5MRC - chains A and D of the 78 polymer chains in the assembly; structure by electron microscopy, 3.25 A resolution.

Chain A:
Molecule: 21S ribosomal RNA
Source organism: Saccharomyces cerevisiae
Sequence (3296 nucleotides; each row starts with the number of its first residue):
     1 GUAAAAAGUAGAAUAAUAGAUUUGAAAUAUUUAUUAUAUAGAUUUAAAGA
    51 GAUAAUCAUGGAGUAUAAUAAUUAAAUUUAAUAAAUUUAAUAUAACUAUU
   101 AAUAGAAUUAGGUUACUAAUAAAUUAAUAACAAUUAAUUUUAAAACCUAA
   151 AGGUAAACCUUUAUAUUAAUAAUGUUAUUUUUUAUUAUUUUUAUAAUAAG
   201 AAUAAUUAUUAAUAAUAAUAAACUAAGUGAACUGAAACAUCUAAGUAACU
   251 UAAGGAUAAGAAAUCAACAGAGAUAUUAUGAGUAUUGGUGAGAGAAAAUA
   301 AUAAAGGUCUAAUAAGUAUUAUGUGAAAAAAAUGUAAGAAAAUAGGAUAA
   351 CAAAUUCUAAGACUAAAUACUAUUAAUAAGUAUAGUAAGUACCGUAAGGG
   401 AAAGUAUGAAAAUGAUUAUUUUAUAAGCAAUCAUGAAUAUAUUAUAUUAU
   451 AUUAAUGAUGUACCUUUUGUAUAAUGGGUCAGCAAGUAAUUAAUAUUAGU
   501 AAAACAAUAAGUUAUAAAUAAAUAGAAUAAUAUAUAUAUAUAAAAAAAUA
   551 UAUUAAAAUAUUUAAUUAAUAUUAAUUGACCCGAAAGCAAACGAUCUAAC
   601 UAUGAUAAGAUGGAUAAACGAUCGAACAGGUUGAUGUUGCAAUAUCAUCU
   651 GAUUAAUUGUGGUUAGUAGUGAAAGACAAAUCUGGUUUGCAGAUAGCUGG
   701 UUUUCUAUGAAAUAUAUGUAAGUAUAGCCUUUAUAAAUAAUAAUUAUUAU
   751 AUAAUAUUAUAUUAAUAUUAUAUAAAGAAUGGUACAGCAAUUAAUAUAUA
   801 UUAGGGAACUAUUAAAGUUUUAUUAAUAAUAUUAAAUCUCGAAAUAUUUA
   851 AUUAUAUAUAAUAAAGAGUCAGAUUAUGUGCGAUAAGGUAAAUAAUCUAA
   901 AGGGAAACAGCCCAGAUUAAGAUAUAAAGUUCCUAAUAAAUAAUAAGUGA
   951 AAUAAAUAUUAAAAUAUUAUAAUAUAAUCAGUUAAUGGGUUUGACAAUAA
  1001 CCAUUUUUUAAUGAACAUGUAACAAUGCACUGAUUUAUAAUAAAUAAAAA
  1051 AAAAUAAUAUUUAAAAUCAAAUAUAUAUAUAUUUGUUAAUAGAUAAUAUA
  1101 CGGAUCUUAAUAAUAAGAAUUAUUUAAUUCCUAAUAUGGAAUAUUAUAUU
  1151 UUUAUAAUAAAAAUAUAAAUACUGAAUAUCUAAAUAUUAUUAUUACUUUU
  1201 UUUUUAAUAAUAAUAAUAUGGUAAUAGAACAUUUAAUGAUAAUAUAUAUU
  1251 AGUUAUUAAUUAAUAUAUGUAUUAAUUAAAUAGAGAAUGCUGACAUGAGU
  1301 AACGAAAAAAAGGUAUAAACCUUUUCACCUAAAACAUAAGGUUUAACUAU
  1351 AAAAGUACGGCCCCUAAUUAAAUUAAUAAAAAUAUAAAUAUAUUUAAGAU
  1401 GGGAUAAUCUAUAUUAAUAAAAAUUUAUCUUAAAAUAUAUAUAUUAUUAA
  1451 UAAUUAUAUUAAUUAAUUAAUAAUAUAUAUAAUUAUAUUAUAUAUUAUAU
  1501 AUUUUUUAUAUAAUAUAAACUAAUAAAGAUCAGGAAAUAAUUAAUGUAUA
  1551 CCGUAAUGUAGACCGACUCAGGUAUGUAAGUAGAGAAUAUGAAGGUGAAU
  1601 UAGAUAAUUAAAGGGAAGGAACUCGGCAAAGAUAGCUCAUAAGUUAGUCA
  1651 AUAAAGAGUAAUAAGAACAAAGUUGUACAACUGUUUACUAAAAACACCGC
  1701 ACUUUGCAGAAACGAUAAGUUUAAGUAUAAGGUGUGAACUCUGCUCCAUG
  1751 CUUAAUAUAUAAAUAAAAUUAUUUAACGAUAAUUUAAUUAAAUUUAGGUA
  1801 AAUAGCAGCCUUAUUAUGAGGGUUAUAAUGUAGCGAAAUUCCUUGGCCUA
  1851 UAAUUGAGGUCCCGCAUGAAUGACGUAAUGAUACAACAACUGUCUCCCCU
  1901 UUAAGCUAAGUGAAAUUGAAAUCGUAGUGAAGAUGCUAUGUACCUUCAGC
  1951 AAGACGGAAAGACCCUAUGCAGCUUUACUGUAAUUAGAUAGAUCGAAUUA
  2001 UUGUUUAUUAUAUUCAGCAUAUUAAGUAAUCCUAUUAUUAGGUAAUCGUU
  2051 UAGAUAUUAAUGAGAUACUUAUUAUAAUAUAAUGAUAAUUCUAAUCUUAU
  2101 AAAUAAUUAUUAUUAUUAUUAUUAAUAAUAAUAAUAUGCUUUCAAGCAUA
  2151 GUGAUAAAACAUAUUUAUAUGAUAAUCACUUUACUUAAUAGAUAUAAUUC
  2201 UUAAGUAAUAUAUAAUAUAUAUUUUAUAUAUAUUAUAUAUAAUAUAAGAG
  2251 ACAAUCUCUAAUUGGUAGUUUUGAUGGGGCGUCAUUAUCAGCAAAAGUAU
  2301 CUGAAUAAGUCCAUAAAUAAAUAUAUAAAAUUAUUGAAUAAAAAAAAAAU
  2351 AAUAUAUAUUAUAUAUAUUAAUUAUAAAUUGAAAUAUGUUUAUAUAAAUU
  2401 UAUAUUUAUUGAAUAUAUUUUAGUAAUAGAUAAAAAUAUGUACAGUAAAA
  2451 UUGUAAGGAAAACAAUAAUAACUUUCUCCUCUCUCGGUGGGGGUUCACAC
  2501 CUAUUUUUAAUAGGUGUGAACCCCUCUUCGGGGUUCCGGUUCCCUUUCGG
  2551 GUCCCGGAACUUAAAUAAAAAUGGAAAGAAUUAAAUUAAUAUAAUGGUAU
  2601 AACUGUGCGAUAAUUGUAACACAAACGAGUGAAACAAGUACGUAAGUAUG
  2651 GCAUAAUGAACAAAUAACACUGAUUGUAAAGGUUAUUGAUAACGAAUAAA
  2701 AGUUACGCUAGGGAUAACAGGGUAAUAUAGCGAAAGAGUAGAUAUUGUAA
  2751 GCUAUGUUUGCCACCUCGAUGUCGACUCAACAUUUCCUCUUGGUUGUAAA
  2801 AGCUAAGAAGGGUUUGACUGUUCGUCAAUUAAAAUGUUACGUGAGUUGGG
  2851 UUAAAUACGAUGUGAAUCAGUAUGGUUCCUAUCUGCUGAAGGAAAUAUUA
  2901 UCAAAUUAAAUCUCAUUAUUAGUACGCAAGGACCAUAAUGAAUCAACCCA
  2951 UGGUGUAUCUAUUGAUAAUAAUAUAAUAUAUUUAAUAAAAAUAAUACUUU
  3001 AUUAAUAUAUUAUCUAUAUUAGUUUAUAUUUUAAUUAUAUAUUAUCAUAG
  3051 UAGAUAAGCUAAGUUGAUAAUAAAUAAAUAUUGAAUACAUAUUAAAUAUG
  3101 AAGUUGUUUUAAUAAGAUAAUUAAUCUGAUAAUUUUAUACUAAAAUUAAU
  3151 AAUUAUAGGUUUUAUAUAUUAUUUAUAAAUAAAUAUAUUAUAAUAAUAAU
  3201 AAUUAUUAUUAUUAAUAAAAAAUAUUAAUUAUAAUAUUAAUAAAAUACUA
  3251 AUUUAUCAGUUAUCUAUAUAAUAUCUAAUCUAUUAUUCUAUAUACU
Not modelled in the structure: 1-7, 80-83, 107-109, 129-131, 179-199, 554-559, 757-765, 811-815, 822, 967-1055, 1133-1136, 1153-1159, 1196-1204, 1375-1379, 1419-1422, 1441-1480, 1503-1505, 1538-1539, 2013-2077, 2101-2182, 2189-2197, 2222-2226, 2241-2242, 2277-2280, 2339-2344, 2393-2407, 2479-2572, 2715-2718, 2767-2771, 2985-3001, 3036-3039, 3179-3228, 3294-3296

Chain D:
Molecule: uL4m
Source organism: Saccharomyces cerevisiae
UniProt: P51998 (RL4P_YEAST); numbering as in UniProt (aligned over 29-280)
Amino-acid sequence (252 residues; row label = number of the first residue in the row):
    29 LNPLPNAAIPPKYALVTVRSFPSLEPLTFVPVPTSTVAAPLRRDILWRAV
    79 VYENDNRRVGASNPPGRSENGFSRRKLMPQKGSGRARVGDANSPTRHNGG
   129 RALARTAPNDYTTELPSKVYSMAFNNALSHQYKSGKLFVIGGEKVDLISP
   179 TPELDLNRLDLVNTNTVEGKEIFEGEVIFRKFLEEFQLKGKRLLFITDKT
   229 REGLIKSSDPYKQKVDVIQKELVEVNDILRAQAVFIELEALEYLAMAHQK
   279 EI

How chain A and chain D interact:
Contacting residue pairs - 128 pairs, chain A then chain D:
  A74(A) - Pro238(D)  hydrogen bond to the sugar
  A75(A) - Glu204(D)  phosphate contact
  A75(A) - Arg208(D)  salt bridge to the phosphate
  A75(A) - Pro238(D)  sugar contact
  A75(A) - Tyr239(D)  phosphate contact
  A76(A) - Arg208(D)  salt bridge to the phosphate
  A76(A) - Lys217(D)  phosphate contact
  A76(A) - Tyr239(D)  hydrogen bond to the phosphate
  A89(A) - Gln241(D)  sugar contact
  U97(A) - Asn91(D)  hydrogen bond to the sugar
  A98(A) - Val87(D)  base contact
  A98(A) - Ala89(D)  base contact
  A98(A) - Ala135(D)  sugar contact
  A98(A) - Pro136(D)  sugar contact
  U99(A) - Pro136(D)  sugar contact
  U377(A) - Val87(D)  sugar contact
  A378(A) - Val87(D)  sugar contact
  A378(A) - Ala89(D)  base contact
  A379(A) - Asn82(D)  base contact
  A379(A) - Asp83(D)  base contact
  A379(A) - Arg86(D)  hydrogen bond to the phosphate
  A379(A) - Val87(D)  hydrogen bond to the phosphate
  G380(A) - Arg86(D)  salt bridge to the phosphate
  G380(A) - Ala89(D)  sugar contact
  G380(A) - Ser90(D)  hydrogen bond to the sugar
  U383(A) - His125(D)  base contact
  A384(A) - Ser90(D)  base contact
  A384(A) - Asn91(D)  hydrogen bond to the base
  A384(A) - Pro92(D)  base contact
  A384(A) - Pro93(D)  base contact
  G399(A) - Ser101(D)  phosphate contact
  G399(A) - Arg103(D)  hydrogen bond to the sugar
  G400(A) - Phe100(D)  phosphate contact
  G400(A) - Ser101(D)  hydrogen bond to the phosphate
  A401(A) - Phe100(D)  phosphate contact
  A401(A) - Asn126(D)  phosphate contact
  A402(A) - Asn126(D)  phosphate contact
  C483(A) - Arg129(D)  phosphate contact
  A484(A) - Pro122(D)  sugar contact
  A484(A) - Thr123(D)  sugar contact
  A484(A) - Arg129(D)  salt bridge to the phosphate
  A485(A) - Arg129(D)  salt bridge to the phosphate
  A485(A) - Ala130(D)  sugar contact
  A485(A) - Leu131(D)  phosphate contact
  G486(A) - Leu131(D)  sugar contact
  U487(A) - Leu131(D)  base contact
  A488(A) - Arg133(D)  salt bridge to the phosphate
  A489(A) - Asp138(D)  phosphate contact
  A498(A) - Arg70(D)  hydrogen bond to the phosphate
  A498(A) - Asp72(D)  sugar contact
  A498(A) - Ile73(D)  sugar contact
  A498(A) - Arg76(D)  hydrogen bond to the base
  G499(A) - Arg70(D)  salt bridge to the phosphate
  G499(A) - Lys146(D)  sugar contact
  G499(A) - Val147(D)  sugar contact
  G499(A) - Met150(D)  sugar contact
  U500(A) - Lys146(D)  sugar contact
  C505(A) - Lys146(D)  salt bridge to the phosphate
  A506(A) - Ser145(D)  hydrogen bond to the phosphate
  U567(A) - Pro144(D)  base contact
  A568(A) - Arg76(D)  hydrogen bond to the base
  A568(A) - Glu142(D)  hydrogen bond to the sugar
  A568(A) - Leu143(D)  sugar contact
  A568(A) - Pro144(D)  sugar contact
  A569(A) - Thr141(D)  phosphate contact
  A569(A) - Glu142(D)  hydrogen bond to the phosphate
  C580(A) - Leu131(D)  phosphate contact
  C581(A) - Pro122(D)  phosphate contact
  C581(A) - Thr123(D)  sugar contact
  C581(A) - Leu131(D)  phosphate contact
  C582(A) - Arg95(D)  salt bridge to the phosphate
  C582(A) - Ser121(D)  phosphate contact
  C582(A) - Pro122(D)  phosphate contact
  C582(A) - Thr123(D)  sugar contact
  G583(A) - Arg95(D)  salt bridge to the phosphate
  G583(A) - Lys104(D)  phosphate contact
  G583(A) - Gln108(D)  hydrogen bond to the sugar
  G583(A) - Arg115(D)  sugar contact
  G583(A) - Gly117(D)  sugar contact
  G583(A) - Asp118(D)  phosphate contact
  G583(A) - Ser121(D)  hydrogen bond to the phosphate
  A584(A) - Lys104(D)  salt bridge to the phosphate
  A584(A) - Gln108(D)  hydrogen bond to the sugar
  A584(A) - Val116(D)  phosphate contact
  A584(A) - Gly117(D)  phosphate contact
  A585(A) - Lys104(D)  phosphate contact
  U687(A) - Arg103(D)  salt bridge to the phosphate
  U688(A) - Ser101(D)  hydrogen bond to the phosphate
  U688(A) - Arg103(D)  salt bridge to the phosphate
  G689(A) - Ser101(D)  hydrogen bond to the phosphate
  G689(A) - Arg102(D)  hydrogen bond to the phosphate
  A691(A) - Arg102(D)  hydrogen bond to the sugar
  G692(A) - Arg95(D)  hydrogen bond to the sugar
  G692(A) - Ser96(D)  hydrogen bond to the phosphate
  G692(A) - Arg102(D)  phosphate contact
  A693(A) - Arg102(D)  salt bridge to the phosphate
  U698(A) - Arg115(D)  hydrogen bond to the base
  A1236(A) - Arg258(D)  hydrogen bond to the phosphate
  U1237(A) - Arg220(D)  salt bridge to the phosphate
  U1237(A) - Arg258(D)  salt bridge to the phosphate
  G1238(A) - Arg220(D)  salt bridge to the phosphate
  U1277(A) - Trp75(D)  hydrogen bond to the sugar
  U1277(A) - Val79(D)  sugar contact
  A1278(A) - Trp75(D)  phosphate contact
  A1279(A) - Arg86(D)  hydrogen bond to the sugar
  A1280(A) - Arg133(D)  salt bridge to the phosphate
  U1281(A) - Pro92(D)  base contact
  U1281(A) - Arg129(D)  hydrogen bond to the base
  U1281(A) - Arg133(D)  salt bridge to the phosphate
  A1287(A) - Thr123(D)  base contact
  U1288(A) - Gly112(D)  base contact
  U1288(A) - Arg113(D)  hydrogen bond to the base
  U1288(A) - Ala114(D)  phosphate contact
  G1289(A) - Ala114(D)  phosphate contact
  G1289(A) - Thr123(D)  hydrogen bond to the base
  C1290(A) - Arg113(D)  salt bridge to the phosphate
  C1290(A) - Thr123(D)  sugar contact
  C1290(A) - Arg124(D)  sugar contact
  C1290(A) - His125(D)  hydrogen bond to the sugar
  U1291(A) - Arg113(D)  salt bridge to the phosphate
  U1291(A) - His125(D)  hydrogen bond to the sugar
  A1960(A) - Lys109(D)  salt bridge to the phosphate
  A1960(A) - Gly110(D)  phosphate contact
  G1961(A) - Lys109(D)  salt bridge to the phosphate
  U2709(A) - Gln108(D)  phosphate contact
  U2709(A) - Lys109(D)  phosphate contact
  A2710(A) - Gln108(D)  phosphate contact
  G2711(A) - Arg115(D)  salt bridge to the phosphate
Other interface residues (no listed pair), chain A (68 interface residues in all): G398, G482, A507, C690, A1959
Other interface residues (no listed pair), chain D (65 interface residues in all): Gly88, Asp237, Asn254, Gln260

Overview:
68 residues of chain A and 65 residues of chain D are in contact, with 33 hydrogen bonds and 24 salt bridges.
Polar contacts include A384(A)-Asn91(D), A498(A)-Arg76(D) and A568(A)-Arg76(D).
Chain A is 21S ribosomal RNA and chain D is uL4m, both from Saccharomyces cerevisiae; the structure, Structure
of the yeast mitochondrial ribosome - Class A, was determined by electron microscopy, deposited together with
5MRE and 5MRF.
